Entry 2NTY (X-ray diffraction, 3.10 A resolution); this record covers chains A and B of the 4 polymer chains in the assembly.

Chain A (and B):
Molecule: Emb|CAB41934.1
Source organism: Arabidopsis thaliana
Notes: fragment: residues 76-440 based on the database numbering; chain B of this document is another copy of the same molecule, construct and numbering; everything in this record applies to it too
UniProtKB: Q9LV40 (Q9LV40_ARATH); residues 1-365 here correspond to UniProt positions 76-440 (UniProt number = residue number + 75)
Chain sequence (365 residues; row label = number of the first residue in the row):
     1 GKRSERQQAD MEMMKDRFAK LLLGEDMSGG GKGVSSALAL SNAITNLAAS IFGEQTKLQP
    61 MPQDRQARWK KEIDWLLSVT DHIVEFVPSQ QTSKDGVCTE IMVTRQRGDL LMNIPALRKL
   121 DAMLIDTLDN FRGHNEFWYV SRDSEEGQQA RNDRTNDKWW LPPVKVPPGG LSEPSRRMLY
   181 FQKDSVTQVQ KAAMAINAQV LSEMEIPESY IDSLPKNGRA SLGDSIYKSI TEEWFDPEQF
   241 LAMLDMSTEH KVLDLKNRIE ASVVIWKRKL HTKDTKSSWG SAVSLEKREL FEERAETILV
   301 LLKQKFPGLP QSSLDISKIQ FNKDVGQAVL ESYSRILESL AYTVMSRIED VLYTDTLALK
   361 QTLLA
Disordered / not traced: 1-9, 151-153, 269-287, 364-365 (chain B: 1-8, 150-154, 270-283, 365)

Interface between chain A and chain B:
Residue-residue contacts (45):
  Met-14(A) / Lys-15(B)
  Lys-15(A) / Met-14(B)
  Asp-16(A) / His-82(B)
  Phe-18(A) / Phe-18(B)  hydrophobic
  Phe-18(A) / Leu-22(B)  hydrophobic
  Ala-19(A) / Val-79(B)
  Ala-19(A) / His-82(B)
  Leu-21(A) / Leu-22(B)  hydrophobic
  Leu-22(A) / Leu-21(B)  hydrophobic
  Leu-22(A) / Leu-22(B)  hydrophobic
  Leu-22(A) / Ser-36(B)  hydrogen bond (backbone-side chain)
  Leu-22(A) / Val-325(B)
  Leu-23(A) / Ile-83(B)  hydrophobic
  Met-27(A) / His-82(B)
  Met-27(A) / Ile-83(B)
  Met-27(A) / Val-84(B)  hydrogen bond (backbone-backbone)
  Ser-28(A) / Val-84(B)  hydrogen bond (side chain-backbone)
  Ser-28(A) / Arg-107(B)  hydrogen bond (backbone-side chain)
  Gly-29(A) / Ile-83(B)
  Gly-29(A) / Arg-107(B)
  Gly-29(A) / Asp-324(B)
  Gly-29(A) / Val-325(B)
  Gly-30(A) / Lys-323(B)
  Gly-30(A) / Asp-324(B)
  Gly-31(A) / Lys-323(B)  hydrogen bond (backbone-backbone)
  Ser-36(A) / Leu-22(B)  hydrogen bond (side chain-backbone)
  Ser-36(A) / Ser-36(B)
  Val-79(A) / Ala-19(B)  hydrophobic
  Val-79(A) / Leu-22(B)  hydrophobic
  His-82(A) / Asp-16(B)
  His-82(A) / Met-27(B)
  Ile-83(A) / Leu-23(B)  hydrophobic
  Ile-83(A) / Met-27(B)
  Ile-83(A) / Gly-29(B)
  Val-84(A) / Met-27(B)  hydrogen bond (backbone-backbone)
  Val-84(A) / Ser-28(B)
  Arg-107(A) / Ser-28(B)  hydrogen bond (side chain-backbone)
  Arg-107(A) / Gly-29(B)
  Lys-323(A) / Gly-30(B)
  Lys-323(A) / Gly-31(B)
  Asp-324(A) / Gly-29(B)
  Asp-324(A) / Gly-30(B)
  Val-325(A) / Leu-23(B)  hydrophobic
  Val-325(A) / Gly-29(B)  hydrogen bond (backbone-backbone)
  Gly-326(A) / Gly-29(B)
Interface residues without a listed pair, chain A (25 interface residues in all): Met-11, Leu-40
Interface residues without a listed pair, chain B (25 interface residues in all): Met-11, Lys-20, Leu-40

Summary:
The chain A/chain B interface involves 25 residues from each chain, with 9 hydrogen bonds. Polar pairs include
Leu-22(A)/Ser-36(B), Ser-28(A)/Val-84(B) and Ser-28(A)/Arg-107(B).
Chain A and chain B are both Emb|CAB41934.1 (Arabidopsis thaliana); the structure, Rop4-GDP-PRONE8, was
determined by X-ray diffraction.
